8AY4 - chains B and C of the 4 polymer chains in the assembly; structure by electron microscopy, 4.70 A resolution (low resolution: residue-level contacts below are approximate; hydrogen-bond / salt-bridge calls are withheld).

[Chain B]
Protein: Capsid protein VP2
From: rhinovirus A2
UniProtKB: P04936 (POLG_HRV2); residues 1-250 here correspond to UniProt positions 81-330 (UniProt number = residue number + 80)
Amino-acid sequence (250 residues; each row starts with the number of its first residue):
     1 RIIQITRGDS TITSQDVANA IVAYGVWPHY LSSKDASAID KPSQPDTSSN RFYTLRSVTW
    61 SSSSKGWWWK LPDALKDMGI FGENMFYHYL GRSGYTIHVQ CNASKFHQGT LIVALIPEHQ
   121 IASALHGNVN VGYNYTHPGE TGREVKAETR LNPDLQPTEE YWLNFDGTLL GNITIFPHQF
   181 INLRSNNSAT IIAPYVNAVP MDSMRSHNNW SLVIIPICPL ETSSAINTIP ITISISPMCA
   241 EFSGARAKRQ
Curated features (UniProtKB/Swiss-Prot):
  - site: Gln-250 (Cleavage)

[Chain C]
Protein: Capsid protein VP3
From: rhinovirus A2
UniProtKB: P04936 (POLG_HRV2); residues 1-237 here correspond to UniProt positions 331-567 (UniProt number = residue number + 330)
Amino-acid sequence (237 residues; each row starts with the number of its first residue):
     1 GLPVFITPGS GQFLTTDDFQ SPCALPWYHP TKEISIPGEV KNLVEICQVD SLVPINNTDT
    61 YINSENMYSV VLQSSINAPD KIFSIRTDVA SQPLATTLIG EISSYFTHWT GSLRFSFMFC
   121 GTANTTVKLL LAYTPPGIAE PTTRKDAMLG THVIWDVGLQ STISMVVPWI SASHYRNTSP
   181 GRSTSGYITC WYQTRLVIPP QTPPTARLLC FVSGCKDFCL RMARDTNLHL QSGAIAQ
Curated features (UniProtKB/Swiss-Prot):
  - region: Ile-235 to Gln-237 (Amphipathic alpha-helix)

[Interface between chain B and chain C]
Contacting residue pairs - 73 pairs, chain B then chain C:
  Tyr-24(B) with Pro-37(C); Gly-38(C)
  Asp-35(B) with Ile-34(C); Ser-35(C)
  Lys-105(B) with Thr-122(C); Ala-123(C); Asn-124(C)
  Phe-106(B) with Thr-122(C); Asn-124(C); Pro-200(C); Gln-201(C); Thr-202(C)
  His-107(B) with Thr-122(C); Ala-123(C)
  Gln-108(B) with Cys-120(C); Gly-121(C); Thr-122(C); Pro-203(C); Thr-205(C); Ala-206(C)
  Gly-109(B) with Cys-120(C)
  Tyr-161(B) with Ser-64(C); Glu-65(C)
  Trp-162(B) with Ile-62(C); Asn-63(C); Ser-64(C); Met-67(C)
  Leu-169(B) with Tyr-68(C); Thr-96(C)
  Leu-170(B) with Tyr-68(C)
  Gly-171(B) with Ser-51(C); Leu-52(C); Tyr-68(C)
  Asn-172(B) with Ser-51(C); Thr-96(C); Thr-97(C); Leu-98(C)
  Thr-174(B) with Val-49(C); Asp-50(C); Ser-51(C); Phe-211(C)
  Ile-175(B) with Val-49(C); Leu-98(C)
  Phe-180(B) with Phe-211(C)
  Asn-182(B) with Cys-120(C)
  Arg-184(B) with Phe-119(C); Gly-121(C); Ala-123(C); Val-157(C); Gly-158(C); Leu-159(C); Gln-160(C)
  Ser-185(B) with Ser-161(C)
  Tyr-195(B) with Pro-37(C)
  Val-196(B) with Ile-36(C); Pro-37(C)
  Asn-197(B) with Ile-34(C); Ile-36(C)
  Ala-198(B) with Ile-34(C); Ile-36(C)
  Val-199(B) with Ile-34(C)
  Pro-200(B) with Ile-34(C)
  Pro-216(B) with Glu-65(C)
  Ile-217(B) with Glu-65(C); Leu-209(C)
  Cys-218(B) with Leu-209(C)
  Pro-219(B) with Arg-207(C)
  Glu-221(B) with Pro-203(C); Thr-205(C)
  Thr-222(B) with Pro-203(C)
  Ser-223(B) with Gln-201(C); Thr-202(C); Pro-203(C)
Also at the interface, not in a pair above, chain B (37 interface residues in all): Val-26, Thr-110, Ile-112, Leu-183, Pro-194
Also at the interface, not in a pair above, chain C (40 interface residues in all): Ile-46, Thr-125

[In short]
37 residues of chain B and 40 residues of chain C are in contact.
Chain B is Capsid protein VP2 and chain C is Capsid protein VP3, both from rhinovirus A2; the structure, Human
rhinovirus 2 virion in situ, was determined by electron microscopy.
